8TQ4 - chains B and H of the 5 polymer chains in the assembly; structure by X-ray diffraction, 3.59 A resolution.

[Chain B]
Molecule: Beta-2-microglobulin
Organism: Mus musculus
Reference sequence: P01887 (B2MG_MOUSE); residues 1-98 here correspond to UniProt positions 21-118 (UniProt number = residue number + 20)
Amino-acid sequence (98 residues; row label = number of the first residue in the row):
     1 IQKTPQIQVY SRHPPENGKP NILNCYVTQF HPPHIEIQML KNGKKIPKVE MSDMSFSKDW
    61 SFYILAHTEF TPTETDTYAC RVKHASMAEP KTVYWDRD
Disulfide bonds: Cys-25/Cys-80

[Chain H]
Molecule: Fab M142 Heavy Chain
Organism: Rattus norvegicus
Notes: antibody fragment or engineered binder
Amino-acid sequence (222 residues; each row starts with the number of its first residue):
     1 QVTLKESGPG MLQPSKTLSL TCSFSGFSLS TSGLVVNWIR QPSGKSLEWL AAIDWDGDEY
    61 YNPSPKSRLT VSKDTSNTQV FLKITSVDTV DTATYYCARS RRYGRYSGAF DYWGLGVMVT
   121 VSSAETTAPS VYPLAPGTAL KSNSMVTLGC LVKGYFPEPV TVTWNSGALS SGVHTFPAVL
   181 QSGLYTLTSS VTVPSSTWSS QAVTCNVAHP ASSTKVDKKI VP
Disulfide bonds: Cys-22/Cys-97, Cys-150/Cys-205

[Interface between chain B and chain H]
Residue-residue contacts (19):
  Gln-2(B) with Thr-31(H), hydrogen bond
  His-34(B) with Tyr-103(H); Gly-104(H)
  Ile-35(B) with Gly-104(H)
  Glu-36(B) with Gly-104(H); Arg-105(H)
  Arg-81(B) with Asp-58(H), salt bridge
  Lys-83(B) with Asp-56(H); Asp-58(H), salt bridge
  His-84(B) with Trp-55(H)
  Ala-85(B) with Thr-31(H); Ser-32(H); Trp-55(H), hydrophobic
  Ser-86(B) with Thr-31(H)
  Met-87(B) with Trp-55(H)
  Ala-88(B) with Trp-55(H); Asp-56(H)
  Glu-89(B) with Asp-56(H)
  Pro-90(B) with Asp-56(H)
Interface residues without a listed pair, chain B (15 interface residues in all): Lys-45, Met-51
Interface residues without a listed pair, chain H (10 interface residues in all): Tyr-60, Arg-102

[Overview]
15 residues of chain B and 10 residues of chain H are in contact; the contacts include 1 hydrogen bond and 2
salt bridges. Polar contacts include Arg-81(B)/Asp-58(H), Lys-83(B)/Asp-58(H) and Gln-2(B)/Thr-31(H).
Chain B is Beta-2-microglobulin (Mus musculus) and chain H is Fab M142 Heavy Chain (Rattus norvegicus); the
structure, Crystal structure of Fab M142 in complex with MHC-I (H2-Dd), was determined by X-ray diffraction.
